8T7R - chains e and i of the 50 polymer chains in the assembly; structure by X-ray diffraction, 3.84 A resolution.

Chain e (and i):
Protein: MHC class I antigen (Fragment)
Organism: Homo sapiens
Notes: chain i of this document is another copy of the same molecule, construct and numbering; everything in this record applies to it too
UniProt: F6IQR9 (F6IQR9_HUMAN); residues 1-274 here correspond to UniProt positions 25-298 (UniProt number = residue number + 24)
Amino-acid sequence (274 residues; each row starts with the number of its first residue):
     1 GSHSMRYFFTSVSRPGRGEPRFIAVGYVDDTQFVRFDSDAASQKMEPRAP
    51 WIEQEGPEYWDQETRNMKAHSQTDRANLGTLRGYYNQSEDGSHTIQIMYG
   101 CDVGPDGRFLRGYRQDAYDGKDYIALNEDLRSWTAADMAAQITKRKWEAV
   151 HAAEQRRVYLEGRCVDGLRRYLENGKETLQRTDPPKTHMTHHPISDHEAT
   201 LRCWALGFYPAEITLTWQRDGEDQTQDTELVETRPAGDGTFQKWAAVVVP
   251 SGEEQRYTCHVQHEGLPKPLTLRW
Not modelled in the structure: 183-274
Disulfides: C101-C164
What the authors report for this chain:
  - specificity-determining residues: V158, R163, D166
  - mutagenesis - V158A, R163T, D166E: decreased binding to appAbs

Interface between chain e and chain i:
Pairs across the interface (26; chain e residue first):
  S13(e) - N86(i)
  P15(e) - N86(i)
  R17(e) - N86(i)
  G18(e) - Y84(i)
  G18(e) - Y85(i)
  E19(e) - M138(i)
  A69(e) - R145(i)
  S71(e) - M138(i)
  Q72(e) - M138(i)
  Q72(e) - Q141(i)  hydrogen bond
  Q72(e) - I142(i)
  Q72(e) - R145(i)  hydrogen bond
  T73(e) - I142(i)
  R75(e) - Y84(i)  hydrogen bond (side chain-backbone)
  R75(e) - Y85(i)
  R75(e) - M138(i)
  R75(e) - A139(i)
  A76(e) - Y84(i)  hydrophobic
  A76(e) - I142(i)  hydrophobic
  G79(e) - G83(i)
  R82(e) - R82(i)  hydrogen bond (side chain-backbone)
  R82(e) - G83(i)
  E89(e) - N86(i)  hydrogen bond (backbone-side chain)
  E89(e) - Q87(i)
  E89(e) - S88(i)  hydrogen bond
  E89(e) - E89(i)
Other interface residues (no listed pair), chain e (15 interface residues in all): G16

Summary:
15 residues of chain e face 13 of chain i across their interface, with 6 hydrogen bonds. Polar contacts
include Q72(e)-Q141(i), Q72(e)-R145(i) and R75(e)-Y84(i). From the paper: V158A, R163T and D166E of chain e
reduce binding to appAbs; specificity determinants V158(e), R163(e) and D166(e).
Chain e and chain i are both MHC class I antigen (Fragment) (Homo sapiens); the structure, Crystal structure
of human leukocyte antigen A*0101 in complex with the Fab of alloreactive antibody E07, was determined by
X-ray diffraction, deposited together with 8T6M.
